9BDX - chains A and D of the 4 polymer chains in the assembly; structure by X-ray diffraction, 3.60 A resolution.

[Chain A]
Name: Transcription factor p65
Organism: Mus musculus
UniProt: Q04207 (TF65_MOUSE); residues 19-304 here = UniProt positions 19-304
Chain sequence (287 residues; each row starts with the number of its first residue):
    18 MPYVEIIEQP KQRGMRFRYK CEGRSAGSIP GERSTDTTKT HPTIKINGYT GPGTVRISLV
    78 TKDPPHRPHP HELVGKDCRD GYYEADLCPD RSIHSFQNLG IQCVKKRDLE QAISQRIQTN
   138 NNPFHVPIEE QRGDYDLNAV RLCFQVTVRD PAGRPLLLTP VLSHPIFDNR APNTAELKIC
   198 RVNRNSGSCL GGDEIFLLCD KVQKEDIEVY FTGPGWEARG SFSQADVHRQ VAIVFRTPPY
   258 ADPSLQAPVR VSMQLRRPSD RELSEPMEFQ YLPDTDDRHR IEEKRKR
Not modelled in the structure: 18, 295-304
Sequence notes: initiating methionine (18)
Curated features (UniProtKB/Swiss-Prot):
  - motif: Lys-301 to Arg-304 (Nuclear localization signal)
  - modified residue: Cys-38 (Cysteine persulfide), Lys-122 (N6-acetyllysine), Lys-123 (N6-acetyllysine), Thr-176 (Phosphothreonine), Lys-218 (N6-acetyllysine), Lys-221 (N6-acetyllysine), Thr-254 (Phosphothreonine), Ser-276 (Phosphoserine), Ser-281 (Phosphoserine)
  - cross-link (Glycyl lysine isopeptide (Lys-Gly)): Lys-37 (interchain with G-Cter in SUMO3), Lys-122 (interchain with G-Cter in SUMO3), Lys-123 (interchain with G-Cter in SUMO3)
  - mutagenesis: Cys-38 (C38S: Abolishes sulfhydration and impairs interaction with RPS3), Ser-281 (S281A/E: Abolishes DNA-binding and transcriptional activity)

[Chain D]
Molecule: 19-nt DNA strand
Sequence (19 nucleotides; each row starts with the number of its first residue):
   201 ATCACTGGAA GTTCCCAGT
Not modelled in the structure: 201-202

[Chain A / chain D interface]
Pairs across the interface - 20 pairs, chain A then chain D:
  Tyr-36(A) / DG211(D)  sugar contact
  Tyr-36(A) / DT212(D)  hydrogen bond to the phosphate
  Tyr-36(A) / DT213(D)  phosphate contact
  Cys-38(A) / DT213(D)  hydrogen bond to the phosphate
  Glu-39(A) / DT213(D)  base contact
  Glu-39(A) / DC214(D)  hydrogen bond to the base
  Arg-41(A) / DC215(D)  base contact
  Lys-122(A) / DT212(D)  phosphate contact
  Lys-122(A) / DT213(D)  salt bridge to the phosphate
  Lys-123(A) / DT212(D)  hydrogen bond to the phosphate
  Arg-187(A) / DT212(D)  base contact
  Pro-189(A) / DA210(D)  phosphate contact
  Lys-218(A) / DA210(D)  salt bridge to the phosphate
  Gln-220(A) / DA210(D)  hydrogen bond to the phosphate
  Lys-221(A) / DG208(D)  phosphate contact
  Lys-221(A) / DA209(D)  salt bridge to the phosphate
  Arg-246(A) / DG208(D)  salt bridge to the phosphate
  Arg-246(A) / DA209(D)  phosphate contact
  Gln-247(A) / DA209(D)  hydrogen bond to the phosphate
  Gln-247(A) / DA210(D)  phosphate contact
Interface residues without a listed pair, chain A (15 interface residues in all): Arg-35, Val-121

[Summary]
15 residues of chain A and 8 residues of chain D are in contact; the contacts include 6 hydrogen bonds and 4
salt bridges. Among the polar pairs are Glu-39(A)/DC214(D), Tyr-36(A)/DT212(D) and Cys-38(A)/DT213(D). Curated
annotation (UniProt) lists 2 mutagenesis sites on chain A.
Here chain A is Transcription factor p65 (Mus musculus) and chain D is a 19-nt DNA strand. Entry 9BDX
(NF-kappaB RelA homo-dimer bound to CG-centric kappaB DNA) was determined by X-ray diffraction together with
9BDU, 9BDV and 9BDW from the same study.
